8P74 - chains H and I of the 3 polymer chains in the assembly; structure by electron microscopy, 2.20 A resolution.

== Chain H ==
Protein: CDK-activating kinase assembly factor MAT1
Organism: Homo sapiens
UniProt: P51948 (MAT1_HUMAN), isoform P51948-1; numbering as in UniProt (aligned over 220-309)
Sequence (93 residues; row label = number of the first residue in the row):
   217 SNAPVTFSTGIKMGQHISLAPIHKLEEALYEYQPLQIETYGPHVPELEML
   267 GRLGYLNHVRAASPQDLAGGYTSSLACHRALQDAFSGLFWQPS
Disordered / not traced: 217-243, 309
Differences from the reference sequence: expression tag (217-219)

== Chain I ==
Protein: Cyclin-H
Organism: Homo sapiens
UniProt: P51946 (CCNH_HUMAN); residue numbers follow UniProt; this construct covers 1-323
Sequence (324 residues; each row starts with the number of its first residue; numbering starts at 0):
     0 XMYHNSSQKRHWTFSSEEQLARLRADANRKFRCKAVANGKVLPNDPVFLE
    50 PHEEMTLCKYYEKRLLEFCSVFKPAMPRSVVGTACMYFKRFYLNNSVMEY
   100 HPRIIMLTCAFLACKVDEFNVSSPQFVGNLRESPLGQEKALEQILEYELL
   150 LIQQLNFHLIVHNPYRPFEGFLIDLKTRYPILENPEILRKTADDFLNRIA
   200 LTDAYLLYTPSQIALTAILSSASRAGITMESYLSESLMLKENRTCLSQLL
   250 DIMKSMRNLVKKYEPPRSEEVAVLKQKLERCHSAELALNVITKKRKGYED
   300 DDYVSKKSKHEEEEWTDDDLVESL
Disordered / not traced: 39-43, 237-240, 285-323
Differences from the reference sequence: acetylation (0)
Modified residues: ACE (acetyl group) at position 0
Swiss-Prot annotation at these positions:
  - modified residue: Ser5 (Phosphoserine), Ser132 (Phosphoserine), Ser304 (Phosphoserine), Thr315 (Phosphothreonine), Ser322 (Phosphoserine)
  - mutagenesis: Ser5 (S5A: No effect on the transcriptional activity of the reconstituted TFIIH complex), Ser304 (S304A: No effect on the transcriptional activity of the reconstituted TFIIH complex)

== Chain H / chain I interface ==
Pairs across the interface - 55 pairs, chain H then chain I:
  Ile253(H) - His3(I)
  Ile253(H) - Asn4(I)
  Glu254(H) - His3(I)
  Thr255(H) - His3(I)
  Tyr256(H) - His3(I)
  Tyr256(H) - Lys8(I)
  Pro258(H) - Leu236(I)  hydrophobic
  Leu269(H) - Thr176(I)
  Gly270(H) - Thr176(I)
  Tyr271(H) - Asp173(I)
  Tyr271(H) - Thr176(I)
  Tyr271(H) - Arg177(I)
  His274(H) - Lys175(I)  hydrogen bond (side chain-backbone)
  His274(H) - Thr176(I)
  Cys293(H) - Ile172(I)  hydrophobic
  Arg295(H) - Met1(I)
  Arg295(H) - Arg165(I)
  Ala296(H) - Arg165(I)
  Ala296(H) - Gly169(I)
  Ala296(H) - Ile172(I)  hydrophobic
  Leu297(H) - Gly169(I)
  Leu297(H) - Asp173(I)
  Gln298(H) - Met1(I)
  Asp299(H) - Met1(I)
  Asp299(H) - Arg165(I)  salt bridge
  Asp299(H) - Pro166(I)
  Asp299(H) - Ser210(I)
  Ala300(H) - Pro166(I)
  Ala300(H) - Gly169(I)
  Ala300(H) - Phe170(I)
  Ala300(H) - Ser210(I)
  Phe301(H) - Phe170(I)  hydrophobic
  Phe301(H) - Asp173(I)
  Phe301(H) - Tyr231(I)
  Phe301(H) - Leu236(I)  hydrophobic
  Ser302(H) - His3(I)  hydrogen bond
  Ser302(H) - Ser210(I)  hydrogen bond (backbone-side chain)
  Gly303(H) - Thr208(I)  hydrogen bond (backbone-side chain)
  Gly303(H) - Ser210(I)
  Gly303(H) - Gln211(I)  hydrogen bond (backbone-side chain)
  Leu304(H) - Phe170(I)  hydrophobic
  Leu304(H) - Ser210(I)  hydrogen bond (backbone-side chain)
  Leu304(H) - Gln211(I)  hydrogen bond (backbone-side chain)
  Leu304(H) - Leu214(I)  hydrophobic
  Leu304(H) - Leu236(I)  hydrophobic
  Phe305(H) - Leu248(I)  hydrophobic
  Trp306(H) - Tyr2(I)
  Trp306(H) - Lys8(I)
  Trp306(H) - Thr12(I)
  Trp306(H) - Thr208(I)
  Trp306(H) - Gln211(I)  hydrogen bond (backbone-side chain)
  Gln307(H) - Gln247(I)
  Gln307(H) - Ile251(I)
  Pro308(H) - Thr12(I)
  Pro308(H) - Leu206(I)
Also at the interface, not in a pair above, chain I (29 interface residues in all): ACE_0, Phe13, Ser14, Glu168

== In short ==
24 residues of chain H face 29 of chain I across their interface; the contacts include 8 hydrogen bonds and 1
salt bridge. Polar pairs include Asp299(H)-Arg165(I), His274(H)-Lys175(I) and Ser302(H)-His3(I). From UniProt:
2 mutagenesis sites on chain I.
Chain H is CDK-activating kinase assembly factor MAT1 and chain I is Cyclin-H, both from Homo sapiens; the
structure, Cryo-EM structure of CAK in complex with inhibitor ICEC0880 (ring-up conformation), was determined
by electron microscopy (same publication as 8ORM, 8P6V, 8P6W, 8P6X, 8P6Y, 8P6Z and 11 further entries).
